3TGR - chain A; structure by X-ray diffraction, 2.80 A resolution.

== Chain A ==
Protein: HIV-1 clade C1086 gp120
Source organism: Human immunodeficiency virus 1
Sequence (358 residues; row label = number of the first residue in the row; note: 95 numbers in that range are skipped by the numbering (no residue carries them; nothing is unmodelled there); a row labelled like 460A-460D holds insertion residues (460A, then the next letters in order)):
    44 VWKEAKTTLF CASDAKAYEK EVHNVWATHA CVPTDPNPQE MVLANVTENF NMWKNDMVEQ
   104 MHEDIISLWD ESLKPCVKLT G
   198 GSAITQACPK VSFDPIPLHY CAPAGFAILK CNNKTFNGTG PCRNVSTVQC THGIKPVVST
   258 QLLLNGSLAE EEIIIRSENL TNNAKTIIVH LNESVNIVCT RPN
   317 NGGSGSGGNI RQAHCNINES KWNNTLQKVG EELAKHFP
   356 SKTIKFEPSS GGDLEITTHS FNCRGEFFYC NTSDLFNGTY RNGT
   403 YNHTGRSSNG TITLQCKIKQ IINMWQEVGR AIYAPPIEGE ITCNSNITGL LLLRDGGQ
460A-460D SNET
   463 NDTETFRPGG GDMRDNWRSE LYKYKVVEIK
Disordered / not traced: 317-324, 460A-460D
Cystine bridges: Cys-54/Cys-74, Cys-119/Cys-205, Cys-218/Cys-247, Cys-228/Cys-239, Cys-296/Cys-331, Cys-378/Cys-445, Cys-385/Cys-418
Covalent attachments: N-acetylglucosamine (NAG) linked to Asn-234, Asn-262, Asn-276, Asn-289, Asn-339, Asn-386, Asn-392, Asn-448

== Overview ==
Covalently linked N-acetylglucosamine: at Asn-234, Asn-262, Asn-276, Asn-289, Asn-339 and Asn-386 and 2 more.
Chain A is HIV-1 clade C1086 gp120 (Human immunodeficiency virus 1); the structure, Crystal structure of
unliganded HIV-1 clade C strain C1086 gp120 core, was determined by X-ray diffraction together with 3TGQ,
3TGS, 3TGT and 3TIH from the same study.
